Entry 4EJZ (X-ray diffraction, 3.05 A resolution); this record covers chains A and C of the 3 polymer chains in the assembly.

Chain A:
Molecule: 3-Methyladenine DNA glycosylase
From: Thermoanaerobacter tengcongensis
Notes: EC 3.2.2.-
UniProt: Q8R5T9 (Q8R5T9_THETN); numbering as in UniProt (aligned over 1-297)
Amino-acid sequence (311 residues; each row starts with the number of its first residue; numbers below 1 keep their minus sign (Met-13 is residue -13)):
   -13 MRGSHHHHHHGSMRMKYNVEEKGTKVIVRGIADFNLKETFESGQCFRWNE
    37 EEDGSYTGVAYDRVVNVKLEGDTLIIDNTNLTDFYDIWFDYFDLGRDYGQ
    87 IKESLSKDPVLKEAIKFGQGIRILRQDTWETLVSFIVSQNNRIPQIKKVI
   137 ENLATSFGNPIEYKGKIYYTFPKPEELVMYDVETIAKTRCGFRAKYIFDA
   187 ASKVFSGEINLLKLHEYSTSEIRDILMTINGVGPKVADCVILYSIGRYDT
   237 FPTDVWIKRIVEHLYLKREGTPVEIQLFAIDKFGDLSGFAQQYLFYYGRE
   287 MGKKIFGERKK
Disordered / not traced: -13 to 0, 290-297
Differences from the reference sequence: expression tag (-13 to 0)

Chain C:
Molecule: 16-nt DNA strand
Sequence (16 nucleotides; numbered 11 to 26; the number before each row is that of its first residue):
    11 AGCGTCCAXGTCTACC
Modified positions: 3DR (1',2'-dideoxyribofuranose-5'-phosphate) at position 19

How chain A and chain C interact:
Pairs across the interface - 25 pairs, chain A then chain C:
  Gln125(A) with DG20(C), sugar contact; DT21(C), hydrogen bond to the sugar
  Asn126(A) with DA18(C), base contact; 3DR_19(C), sugar contact; DG20(C), sugar contact
  Asn127(A) with 3DR_19(C), sugar contact
  Arg128(A) with DA18(C), hydrogen bond to the sugar; 3DR_19(C), phosphate contact
  Phe178(A) with DG20(C), base contact
  Tyr182(A) with DC22(C), sugar contact
  Ile215(A) with DC22(C), phosphate contact
  Asn216(A) with DC22(C), sugar contact
  Gly217(A) with DT21(C), sugar contact; DC22(C), hydrogen bond to the phosphate
  Val218(A) with DT21(C), phosphate contact; DC22(C), phosphate contact
  Gly219(A) with DT21(C), hydrogen bond to the phosphate
  Pro220(A) with DT21(C), phosphate contact
  Lys221(A) with DG20(C), sugar contact; DT21(C), hydrogen bond to the phosphate
  Val222(A) with DT21(C), hydrogen bond to the phosphate
  Asp240(A) with DG20(C), phosphate contact
  Val241(A) with 3DR_19(C), phosphate contact; DG20(C), hydrogen bond to the phosphate
  Trp242(A) with 3DR_19(C), hydrogen bond to the phosphate
Also at the interface, not in a pair above, chain A (21 interface residues in all): Ile129, Met213, Thr239, Arg285
Also at the interface, not in a pair above, chain C (7 interface residues in all): DC17, DT23

Summary:
21 residues of chain A face 7 of chain C across their interface; the contacts include 8 hydrogen bonds. Polar
pairs include Gln125(A)-DT21(C), Arg128(A)-DA18(C) and Gly217(A)-DC22(C).
Chain A is 3-Methyladenine DNA glycosylase (Thermoanaerobacter tengcongensis) and chain C is a 16-nt DNA
strand; the structure, Structure of MBOgg1 in complex with low affinity DNA ligand, was determined by X-ray
diffraction, deposited together with 4EJY.
